Entry 3WYA (X-ray diffraction, 2.35 A resolution); this record covers chain A.

== Chain A ==
Name: Elongation factor 1-alpha
From: Pyrococcus horikoshii OT3
UniProt: O59153 (EF1A_PYRHO); residues 1-428 here = UniProt positions 1-428
Chain sequence (434 residues; numbered 1 to 434; the number before each row is that of its first residue):
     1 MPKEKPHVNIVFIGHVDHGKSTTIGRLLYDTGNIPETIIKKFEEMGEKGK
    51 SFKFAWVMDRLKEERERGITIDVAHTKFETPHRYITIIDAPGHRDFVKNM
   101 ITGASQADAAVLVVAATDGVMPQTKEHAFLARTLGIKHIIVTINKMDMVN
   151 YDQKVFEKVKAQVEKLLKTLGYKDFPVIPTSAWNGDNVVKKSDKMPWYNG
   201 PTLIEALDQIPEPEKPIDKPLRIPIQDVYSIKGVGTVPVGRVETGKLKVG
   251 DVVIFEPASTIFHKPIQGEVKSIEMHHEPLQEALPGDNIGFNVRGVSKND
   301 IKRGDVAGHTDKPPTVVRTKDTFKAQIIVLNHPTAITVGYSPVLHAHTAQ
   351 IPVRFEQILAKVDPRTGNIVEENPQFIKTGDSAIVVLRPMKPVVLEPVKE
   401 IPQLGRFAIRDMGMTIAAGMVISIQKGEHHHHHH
Not modelled in the structure: 1-4, 36-52, 65-74, 428-434
Differences from the reference sequence: expression tag (429-434)
Ligand contacts: GDP (guanosine-5'-diphosphate): H15, V16, D17, H18, G19, K20, S21, T22, N144, K145, D147, M148, T180, S181, A182, W183

== In short ==
Ligands of chain A: GDP.
Chain A is Elongation factor 1-alpha (Pyrococcus horikoshii OT3); the structure, Crystal structure of
GDP-bound EF1alpha from Pyrococcus horikoshii, was determined by X-ray diffraction, deposited together with
3WY9.
